9NED - chains A and H of the 6 polymer chains in the assembly; structure by electron microscopy, 3.20 A resolution.

Chain A (and H):
Name: Potassium voltage-gated channel protein Shaker
Source organism: Drosophila melanogaster
Notes: engineered mutation(s): E12KD13K; chain H of this document is another copy of the same molecule, construct and numbering; everything in this record applies to it too
Reference sequence: P08510 (KCNAS_DROME); the construct has insertions or renumbered stretches relative to UniProt, so the offset changes along the chain: 2-512 = UniProt 2-512; 514-656 = UniProt 513-655
Sequence (668 residues; row label = number of the first residue in the row):
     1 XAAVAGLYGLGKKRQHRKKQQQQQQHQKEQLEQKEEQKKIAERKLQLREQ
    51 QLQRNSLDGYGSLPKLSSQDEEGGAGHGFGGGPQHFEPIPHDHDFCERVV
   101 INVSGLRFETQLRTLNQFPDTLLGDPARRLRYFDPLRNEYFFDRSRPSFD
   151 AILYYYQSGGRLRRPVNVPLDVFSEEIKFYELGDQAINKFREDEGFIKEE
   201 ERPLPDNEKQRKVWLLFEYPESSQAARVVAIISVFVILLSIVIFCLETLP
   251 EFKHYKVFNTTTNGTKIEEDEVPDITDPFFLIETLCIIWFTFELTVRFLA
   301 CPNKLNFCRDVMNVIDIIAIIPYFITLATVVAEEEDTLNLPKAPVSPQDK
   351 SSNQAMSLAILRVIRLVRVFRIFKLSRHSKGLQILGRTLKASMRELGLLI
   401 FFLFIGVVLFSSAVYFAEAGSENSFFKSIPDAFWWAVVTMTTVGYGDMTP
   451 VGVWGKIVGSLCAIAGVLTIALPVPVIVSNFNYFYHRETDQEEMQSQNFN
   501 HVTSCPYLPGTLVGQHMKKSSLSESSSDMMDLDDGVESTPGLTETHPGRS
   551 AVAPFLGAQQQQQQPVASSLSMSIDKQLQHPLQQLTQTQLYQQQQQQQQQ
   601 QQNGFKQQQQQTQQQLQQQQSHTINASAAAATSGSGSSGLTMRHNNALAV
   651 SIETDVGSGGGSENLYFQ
Unresolved in the structure: 1-83, 92-95, 194-215, 253-276, 299-309, 328-356, 490-668 (chain H: 21-668)
Modified residues: ACE (acetyl group) at position 1
Construct notes: acetylation (1); conflict Lys12 (Glu in P08510), Lys13 (Asp in P08510); insertion (513); expression tag (657-668)
Bound ions: K+ site 1: Thr442, Val443 (shared with 2 residues of chain B; 2 residues of chain C; 2 residues of chain D); K+ site 2: Thr442 (shared with 1 residue of chain B; 1 residue of chain C; 1 residue of chain D)

How chain A and chain H interact:
Contacting residue pairs - 5 pairs, chain A then chain H:
  Val467(A) - Ala3(H)  hydrophobic
  Pro475(A) - Val4(H)  hydrophobic
  Ser479(A) - Tyr8(H)
  Ser479(A) - Leu10(H)
  Asn482(A) - Leu10(H)
Interface residues without a listed pair, chain A (5 interface residues in all): Ala471

Summary:
Chain A and chain H form an interface of 5 and 4 residues respectively. Thr442(A) and Val443(A) coordinate K+
site 1.
Both chains are Potassium voltage-gated channel protein Shaker (Drosophila melanogaster). Entry 9NED
(AcA-EI-shaker with free peptide conformation B) was determined by electron microscopy together with 9NEC,
9NEG, 9NEI, 9NES and 9NEU from the same study.
